Entry 1EWH (X-ray diffraction, 2.35 A resolution); this record covers chain A.

== Chain A ==
Molecule: Cytochrome F
Source organism: Chlamydomonas reinhardtii
Notes: fragment: n-terminal soluble fragment
UniProtKB: P23577 (CYF_CHLRE); residues 1-251 here correspond to UniProt positions 32-282 (UniProt number = residue number + 31)
Chain sequence (251 residues; numbered 1 to 251; the number before each row is that of its first residue):
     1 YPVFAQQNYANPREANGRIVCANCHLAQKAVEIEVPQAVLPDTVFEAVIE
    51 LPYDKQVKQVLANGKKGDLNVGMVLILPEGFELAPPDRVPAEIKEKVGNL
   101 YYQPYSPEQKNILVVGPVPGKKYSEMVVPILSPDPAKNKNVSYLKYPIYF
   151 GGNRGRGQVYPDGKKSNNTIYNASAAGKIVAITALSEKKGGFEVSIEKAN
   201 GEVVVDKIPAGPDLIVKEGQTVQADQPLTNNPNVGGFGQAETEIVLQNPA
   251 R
Covalent attachments: heme c (HEC) linked to Cys21, Cys24
Bound ions: heme c Fe: Tyr1, His25
Small-molecule neighbours: heme c (HEC): Tyr1, Pro2, Phe4, Ala5, Tyr9, Val20, His25, Gln59, Ala62, Asp68, Leu69, Asn70, Val71, Gly72, Met73, Val74, Pro117, Asn153, Gly155, Arg156, Gly157, Val159, Tyr160, Pro161, Ser166

== Overview ==
Heme c is covalently linked to Cys21. Tyr1 and His25 form the heme c Fe site.
Chain A is Cytochrome F (Chlamydomonas reinhardtii); the structure, Structure of cytochrome F from
chlamydomonas reinhardtii, was determined by X-ray diffraction, deposited together with 1E2W and 1E2Z.
